Entry 7XYA (electron microscopy, 3.30 A resolution); this record covers chains C and T of the 10 polymer chains in the assembly.

== Chain C ==
Protein: DNA-directed RNA polymerase subunit beta
From: Pseudomonas aeruginosa
Notes: EC 2.7.7.6
UniProt: Q51561 (RPOB_PSEAE); numbering as in UniProt (aligned over 1-1357)
Chain sequence (1357 residues; each row starts with the number of its first residue):
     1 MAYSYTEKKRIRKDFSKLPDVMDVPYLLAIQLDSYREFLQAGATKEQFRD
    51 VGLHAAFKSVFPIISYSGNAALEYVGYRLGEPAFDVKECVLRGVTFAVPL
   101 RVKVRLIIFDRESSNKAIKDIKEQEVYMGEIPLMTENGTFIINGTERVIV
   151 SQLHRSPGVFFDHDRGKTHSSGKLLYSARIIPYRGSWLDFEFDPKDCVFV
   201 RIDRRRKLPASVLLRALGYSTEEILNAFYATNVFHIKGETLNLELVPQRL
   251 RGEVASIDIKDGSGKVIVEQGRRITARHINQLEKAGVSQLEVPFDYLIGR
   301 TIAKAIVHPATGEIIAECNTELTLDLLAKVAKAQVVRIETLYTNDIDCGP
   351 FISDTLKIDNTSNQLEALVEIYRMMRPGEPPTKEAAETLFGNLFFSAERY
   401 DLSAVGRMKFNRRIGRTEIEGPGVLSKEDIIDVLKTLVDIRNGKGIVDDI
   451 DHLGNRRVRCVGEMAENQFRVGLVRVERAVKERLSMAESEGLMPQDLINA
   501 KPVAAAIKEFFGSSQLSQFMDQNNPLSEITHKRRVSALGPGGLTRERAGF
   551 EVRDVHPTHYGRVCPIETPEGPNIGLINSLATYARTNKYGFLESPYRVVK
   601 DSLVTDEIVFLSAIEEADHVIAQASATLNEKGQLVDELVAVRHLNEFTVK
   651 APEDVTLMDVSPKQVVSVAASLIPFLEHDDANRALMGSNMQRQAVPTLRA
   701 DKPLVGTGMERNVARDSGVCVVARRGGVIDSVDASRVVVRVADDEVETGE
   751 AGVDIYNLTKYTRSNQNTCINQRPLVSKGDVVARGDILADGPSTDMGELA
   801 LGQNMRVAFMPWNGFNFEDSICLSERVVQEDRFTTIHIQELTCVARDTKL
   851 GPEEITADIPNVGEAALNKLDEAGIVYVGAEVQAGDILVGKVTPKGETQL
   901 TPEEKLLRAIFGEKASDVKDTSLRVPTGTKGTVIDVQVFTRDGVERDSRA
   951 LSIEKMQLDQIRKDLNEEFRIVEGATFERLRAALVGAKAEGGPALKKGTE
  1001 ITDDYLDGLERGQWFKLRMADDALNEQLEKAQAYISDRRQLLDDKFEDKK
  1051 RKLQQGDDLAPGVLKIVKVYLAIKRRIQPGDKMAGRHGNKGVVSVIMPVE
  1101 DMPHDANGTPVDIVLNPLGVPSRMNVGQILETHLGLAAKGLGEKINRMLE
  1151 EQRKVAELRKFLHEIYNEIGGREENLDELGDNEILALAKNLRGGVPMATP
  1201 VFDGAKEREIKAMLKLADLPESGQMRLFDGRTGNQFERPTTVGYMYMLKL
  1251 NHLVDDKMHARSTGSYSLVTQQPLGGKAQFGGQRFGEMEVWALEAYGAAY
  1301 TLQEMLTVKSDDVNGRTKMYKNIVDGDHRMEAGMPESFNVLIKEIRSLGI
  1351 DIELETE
Unresolved in the structure: 1-2, 231-339, 895-917, 988-1019, 1357

== Chain T ==
Molecule: template strand DNA
Sequence (62 nucleotides; numbered 0 to 61; the number before each row is that of its first residue; numbering starts at 0):
     0 GGCGGGCTTCGGCCAGAGGTCGAGGGTAATAAGAGAATTTATACCTTTAT
    50 CGTCCCATAGCG
Unresolved in the structure: 0-1, 60-61

== How chain C and chain T interact ==
Residue-residue contacts - 10 pairs, chain C then chain T:
  Asn143(C) - DT26(T)  phosphate contact
  Pro194(C) - DG11(T)  phosphate contact
  Ser513(C) - DT26(T)  sugar contact
  Gly1276(C) - DA22(T)  hydrogen bond to the phosphate
  Lys1277(C) - DA22(T)  hydrogen bond to the phosphate
  Lys1277(C) - DG23(T)  phosphate contact
  Gln1283(C) - DG21(T)  phosphate contact
  Arg1284(C) - DC20(T)  salt bridge to the phosphate
  Arg1284(C) - DG21(T)  phosphate contact
  Met1288(C) - DT19(T)  sugar contact
Other interface residues (no listed pair), chain C (13 interface residues in all): Arg147, Ser170, Gly512, Gly1275, Gly1286
Other interface residues (no listed pair), chain T (10 interface residues in all): DG10, DG25, DA27

== Summary ==
The interface between chain C and chain T involves 13 residues on one side and 10 on the other; the contacts
include 2 hydrogen bonds and 1 salt bridge. Among the polar pairs are Gly1276(C)-DA22(T), Lys1277(C)-DA22(T)
and Arg1284(C)-DC20(T).
Chain C is DNA-directed RNA polymerase subunit beta (Pseudomonas aeruginosa) and chain T is template strand
DNA; the structure, The cryo-EM structure of an AlpA-loading complex, was determined by electron microscopy
together with 7XYB from the same study.
